Entry 8FS5 (electron microscopy, 2.76 A resolution); this record covers chains B and C of the 11 polymer chains in the assembly.

[Chain B]
Name: Replication factor C subunit 4
Organism: Saccharomyces cerevisiae
UniProtKB: P40339 (RFC4_YEAST); residue numbers follow UniProt; this construct covers 1-323
Amino-acid sequence (323 residues; numbered 1 to 323; the number before each row is that of its first residue):
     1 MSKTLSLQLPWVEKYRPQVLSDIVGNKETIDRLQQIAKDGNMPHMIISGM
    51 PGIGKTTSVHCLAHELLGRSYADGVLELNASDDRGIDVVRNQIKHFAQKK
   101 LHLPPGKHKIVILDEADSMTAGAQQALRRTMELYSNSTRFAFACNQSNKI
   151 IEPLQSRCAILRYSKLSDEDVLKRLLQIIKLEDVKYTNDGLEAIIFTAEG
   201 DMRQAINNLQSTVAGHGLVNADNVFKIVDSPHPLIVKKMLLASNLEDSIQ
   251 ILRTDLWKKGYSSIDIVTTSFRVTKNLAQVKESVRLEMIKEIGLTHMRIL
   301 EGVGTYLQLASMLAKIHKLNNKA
Not modelled in the structure: 1-5, 323
UniProt features mapped onto this chain:
  - binding site (ATP): V12, V24, G49 to T57, N145, R203
Metal / ion sites: Mg2+: T56 (together with ATP-gamma-S)
Residues lining bound ligands:
  - ATP-gamma-S (AGS; phosphothiophosphoric acid-adenylate ester), molecule 1: V12, E13, Y15, R16, P17, D22, I23, V24, G25, M50, P51, G52, I53, G54, K55, T56, T57, N145, L166, R174, M202, R203, I206
  - ATP-gamma-S (AGS), molecule 2: R128, E132, P153, S156, R157

[Chain C]
Name: Replication factor C subunit 3
Organism: Saccharomyces cerevisiae
UniProtKB: P38629 (RFC3_YEAST); numbering as in UniProt (aligned over 1-336)
Amino-acid sequence (336 residues; numbered 1 to 336; the number before each row is that of its first residue):
     1 MSTSTEKRSKENLPWVEKYRPETLDEVYGQNEVITTVRKFVDEGKLPHLL
    51 FYGPPGTGKTSTIVALAREIYGKNYSNMVLELNASDDRGIDVVRNQIKDF
   101 ASTRQIFSKGFKLIILDEADAMTNAAQNALRRVIERYTKNTRFCVLANYA
   151 HKLTPALLSRCTRFRFQPLPQEAIERRIANVLVHEKLKLSPNAEKALIEL
   201 SNGDMRRVLNVLQSCKATLDNPDEDEISDDVIYECCGAPRPSDLKAVLKS
   251 ILEDDWGTAHYTLNKVRSAKGLALIDLIEGIVKILEDYELQNEETRVHLL
   301 TKLADIEYSISKGGNDQIQGSAVIGAIKASFENETV
Not modelled in the structure: 1-8, 336
UniProt features mapped onto this chain:
  - binding site (ATP): V16 to Y19, R20, Y28, G53 to S61, N148, R206
  - modified residue: S2 (N-acetylserine)
Metal / ion sites: Mg2+: T60 (together with ATP-gamma-S)
Residues lining bound ligands:
  - ATP-gamma-S (AGS; phosphothiophosphoric acid-adenylate ester), molecule 1: V16, Y19, R20, P21, E26, V27, Y28, P54, P55, G56, T57, G58, K59, T60, S61, N148, L169, R177, M205, R206, L209
  - ATP-gamma-S (AGS), molecule 2: R131, E135, A156, R160

[How chain B and chain C interact]
Contacting residue pairs - 94 pairs, chain B then chain C:
  S6(B) with G44(C); F111(C)
  Q8(B) with K45(C); R142(C), hydrogen bond (backbone-side chain)
  L9(B) with K45(C); K139(C)
  P10(B) with R142(C)
  W11(B) with K45(C)
  E13(B) with E135(C); T138(C)
  R16(B) with E135(C), salt bridge
  P51(B) with A156(C), hydrophobic
  E77(B) with R132(C), salt bridge
  N79(B) with R132(C)
  A80(B) with N128(C); A129(C)
  S81(B) with R94(C); K98(C), hydrogen bond; A129(C); R132(C); V133(C)
  D82(B) with K98(C), salt bridge
  D83(B) with R94(C)
  D114(B) with R132(C)
  E115(B) with R131(C), salt bridge; R132(C)
  D201(B) with S159(C), hydrogen bond
  R203(B) with E135(C), salt bridge; S159(C), hydrogen bond; R160(C)
  Q204(B) with L158(C); S159(C); C161(C)
  N207(B) with S159(C); T162(C)
  Q210(B) with K45(C)
  S211(B) with T36(C); F40(C)
  A214(B) with K39(C); F40(C), hydrophobic; E43(C)
  G215(B) with K39(C), hydrogen bond (backbone-side chain)
  H216(B) with E32(C), salt bridge
  K226(B) with E32(C)
  I227(B) with E32(C); T36(C); F164(C), hydrophobic
  D229(B) with R163(C), salt bridge; R165(C), salt bridge
  N244(B) with E293(C)
  L245(B) with E293(C), hydrogen bond (backbone-side chain); R296(C); V297(C), hydrophobic
  R253(B) with E286(C), salt bridge
  K258(B) with P168(C)
  K259(B) with R165(C), hydrogen bond (backbone-side chain); P168(C)
  G260(B) with Y52(C); P54(C); P168(C)
  Y261(B) with Y52(C); R163(C), hydrogen bond
  S262(B) with Y52(C), hydrogen bond (backbone-side chain); N148(C); Y149(C)
  I264(B) with Y149(C), hydrophobic; H151(C)
  D265(B) with Y52(C), hydrogen bond; N148(C); Y149(C); A150(C), hydrogen bond (side chain-backbone); H151(C), salt bridge
  T268(B) with H151(C)
  R298(B) with A304(C); D305(C), salt bridge
  E301(B) with Y308(C), hydrogen bond
  V303(B) with E307(C); Y308(C), hydrophobic; S311(C)
  T305(B) with E307(C), hydrogen bond
  Y306(B) with E286(C)
  L307(B) with L300(C), hydrophobic; L303(C); A304(C)
  Q308(B) with A304(C), hydrogen bond (side chain-backbone); E307(C), hydrogen bond
  A310(B) with L300(C), hydrophobic
  S311(B) with L300(C); T301(C); A304(C)
  A314(B) with V297(C), hydrophobic
  K315(B) with T301(C)
  K318(B) with E294(C); V297(C)
Other interface residues (no listed pair), chain B (59 interface residues in all): L7, G52, T56, H60, N145, E246, W257, N321
Other interface residues (no listed pair), chain C (57 interface residues in all): V33, P47, G53, G110, P155, Q167, V282, H298, K312

[Summary]
The interface between chain B and chain C involves 59 residues on one side and 57 on the other; the contacts
include 15 hydrogen bonds and 11 salt bridges. Among the polar pairs are R16(B)-E135(C), E77(B)-R132(C) and
D82(B)-K98(C).
Here chain B is Replication factor C subunit 4 and chain C is Replication factor C subunit 3, both from
Saccharomyces cerevisiae. Entry 8FS5 (Structure of S. cerevisiae Rad24-RFC loading the 9-1-1 clamp onto a
10-nt gapped DNA in step ...) was determined by electron microscopy (same publication as 8FS3, 8FS4, 8FS6,
8FS7 and 8FS8).
